9GEQ - chains G and I of the 14 polymer chains in the assembly; structure by electron microscopy, 3.12 A resolution.

# Chain G
Protein: Histone H2A type 1
Source organism: Xenopus laevis
UniProtKB: P06897 (H2A1_XENLA); residues 10-120 here correspond to UniProt positions 11-121 (UniProt number = residue number + 1)
Sequence (111 residues; numbered 10 to 120; the number before each row is that of its first residue):
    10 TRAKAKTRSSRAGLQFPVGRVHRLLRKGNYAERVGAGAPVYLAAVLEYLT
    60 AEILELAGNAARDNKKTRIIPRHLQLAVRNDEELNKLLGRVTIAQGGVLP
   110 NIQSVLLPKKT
Disordered / not traced: 10, 118-120
Construct notes: conflict Arg99 (Gly100 in P06897)
UniProt features mapped onto this chain:
  - modified residue: Lys36 (N6-(2-hydroxyisobutyryl)lysine), Lys74 (N6-(2-hydroxyisobutyryl)lysine), Lys75 (N6-(2-hydroxyisobutyryl)lysine), Lys95 (N6-(2-hydroxyisobutyryl)lysine), Gln104 (N5-methylglutamine), Lys118 (N6-(2-hydroxyisobutyryl)lysine)
  - cross-link (Glycyl lysine isopeptide (Lys-Gly)): Lys13 (interchain with G-Cter in ubiquitin), Lys15 (interchain with G-Cter in ubiquitin), Lys119 (interchain with G-Cter in ubiquitin)

# Chain I
Molecule: Widom-601 DNA
Sequence (147 nucleotides; numbered -73 to 73; the number before each row is that of its first residue; numbers below 1 keep their minus sign (DA-73 is residue -73)):
   -73 ATCGGATGTATATATCTGACACGTGCCTGGAGACTAGGGAGTAATCCCCT
   -23 TGGCGGTTAAAACGCGGGGGACAGCGCGTACGTGCGTTTAAGCGGTGCTA
    27 GAGCTGTCTACGACCAATTGAGCGGCCTCGGCACCGGGATTCTCGAT
Disordered / not traced: -73, 61-73

# Chain G / chain I interface
Residue-residue contacts (15; chain G residue first):
  Arg11(G) with DA43(I), hydrogen bond to the base; DT44(I), hydrogen bond to the sugar
  Lys13(G) with DG46(I), salt bridge to the phosphate
  Arg29(G) with DC49(I), salt bridge to the phosphate
  Arg42(G) with DG38(I), sugar contact; DA39(I), phosphate contact
  Val43(G) with DG38(I), sugar contact; DA39(I), hydrogen bond to the phosphate
  Gly44(G) with DG38(I), sugar contact
  Ala45(G) with DG38(I), phosphate contact
  Lys75(G) with DC58(I), phosphate contact
  Thr76(G) with DG57(I), phosphate contact; DC58(I), hydrogen bond to the phosphate
  Arg77(G) with DG57(I), sugar contact; DC58(I), hydrogen bond to the phosphate
Also at the interface, not in a pair above, chain G (13 interface residues in all): His31, Arg35, Glu41
Also at the interface, not in a pair above, chain I (9 interface residues in all): DG48

# Summary
Chain G and chain I form an interface of 13 and 9 residues respectively, with 5 hydrogen bonds and 2 salt
bridges. Among the polar pairs are Arg11(G)-DA43(I), Arg11(G)-DT44(I) and Val43(G)-DA39(I).
Chain G is Histone H2A type 1 (Xenopus laevis) and chain I is Widom-601 DNA; the structure, Native dimeric
Myeloperoxidase bound to nucleosome core particle; composite map, was determined by electron microscopy
together with 9GEN, 9GEO, 9GEP, 9GER, 9IHD, 9IHE and 9IHF from the same study.
